PDB entry 7EA8 | electron microscopy, 3.10 A resolution | chains G and J of the 11 polymer chains in the assembly

Chain G:
Name: Histone H2A type 1-D
Organism: Homo sapiens
UniProt: P20671 (H2A1D_HUMAN); residues 14-117 here correspond to UniProt positions 15-118 (UniProt number = residue number + 1)
Sequence (104 residues; numbered 14 to 117; the number before each row is that of its first residue):
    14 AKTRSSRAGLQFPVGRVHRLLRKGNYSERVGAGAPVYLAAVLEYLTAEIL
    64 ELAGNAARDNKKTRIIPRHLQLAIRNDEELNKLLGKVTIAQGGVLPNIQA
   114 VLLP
Not modelled in the structure: 14

Chain J:
Molecule: 601-DNA
Sequence (122 nucleotides; each row starts with the number of its first residue):
    24 TGCCTGGAGACTAGGGAGTAATCCCCTTGGCGGTTAAAACGCGGGGGACA
    74 GCGCGTACGTGCGTTTAAGCGGTGCTAGAGCTGTCTACGACCAATTGAGC
   124 GGCCTCGGCACCGGGATTCTCG

Interface between chain G and chain J:
Residue-residue contacts (9; chain G residue first):
  Lys15(G) with DA31(J), phosphate contact; DG32(J), hydrogen bond to the phosphate
  Thr16(G) with DA31(J), phosphate contact
  Arg17(G) with DA31(J), salt bridge to the phosphate
  Arg20(G) with DG32(J), salt bridge to the phosphate
  Arg29(G) with DG30(J), phosphate contact
  Arg32(G) with DG29(J), sugar contact; DG30(J), salt bridge to the phosphate
  Arg42(G) with DG39(J), sugar contact
Also at the interface, not in a pair above, chain G (8 interface residues in all): Gly28

Overview:
8 residues of chain G and 5 residues of chain J are in contact, with 1 hydrogen bond and 3 salt bridges. Polar
contacts include Lys15(G)-DG32(J), Arg17(G)-DA31(J) and Arg20(G)-DG32(J).
Here chain G is Histone H2A type 1-D (Homo sapiens) and chain J is 601-DNA. Entry 7EA8 (Human SETD2 bound to a
nucleosome containing oncohistone mutations) was determined by electron microscopy together with 7EA5 from the
same study.
